PDB entry 7ADY | X-ray diffraction, 1.05 A resolution | chains D and E of the 6 polymer chains in the assembly

[Chain D]
Molecule: Nitrogenase vanadium-iron protein alpha chain
Organism: Azotobacter vinelandii
Notes: EC 1.18.6.1
Reference sequence: P16855 (VNFD_AZOVI); residue numbers follow UniProt; this construct covers 1-474
Sequence (474 residues; each row starts with the number of its first residue):
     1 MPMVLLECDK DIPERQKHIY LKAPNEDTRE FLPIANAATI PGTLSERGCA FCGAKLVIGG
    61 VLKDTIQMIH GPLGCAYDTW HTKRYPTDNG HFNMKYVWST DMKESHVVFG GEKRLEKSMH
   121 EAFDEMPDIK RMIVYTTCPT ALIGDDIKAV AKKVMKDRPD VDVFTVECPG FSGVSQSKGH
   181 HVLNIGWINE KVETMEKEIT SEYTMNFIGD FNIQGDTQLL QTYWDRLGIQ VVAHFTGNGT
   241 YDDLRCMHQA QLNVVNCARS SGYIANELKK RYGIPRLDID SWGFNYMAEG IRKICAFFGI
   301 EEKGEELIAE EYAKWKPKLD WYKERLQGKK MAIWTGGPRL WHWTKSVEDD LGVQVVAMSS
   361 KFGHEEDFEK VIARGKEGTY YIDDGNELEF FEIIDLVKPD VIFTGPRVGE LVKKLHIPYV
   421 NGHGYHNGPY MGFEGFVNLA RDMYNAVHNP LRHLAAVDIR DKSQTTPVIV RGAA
Not modelled in the structure: 1
Bound ions: fe(8)-S(7) cluster Fe: C49, C75, C138 (shared with C31(E), C56(E), C115(E), S153(E) of chain E); FeV Fe: C257, H423 (together with 3-hydroxy-3-carboxy-adipic acid, bicarbonate ion)
Residues lining bound ligands:
  - bicarbonate ion (BCT): T335, G336, G337, P338, R339, L340, H423
  - fe(8)-S(7) cluster (CLF): C49, F51, P72, G74, C75, D78, T137, C138, G170
  - FeV (D6N): V57, K83, Q176, H180, F211, I213, C257, R259, S260, W282, G336, P338, R339, K361, F362, G422, H423
  - hydrosulfuric acid (H2S): R47, G48, S175, Q176, K361, F362
  - 3-hydroxy-3-carboxy-adipic acid (HCA): C52, L56, T82, K83, Q176, K361, G405, P406, H423
Curated features (UniProtKB/Swiss-Prot):
  - binding site ([8Fe-7S] cluster): C49, C75, C138
  - binding site ([7Fe-V-9S-C-homocitryl] cluster): C257, H423
From the paper describing this entry:
  - binding site for hydrosulfuric acid: Q176

[Chain E]
Molecule: Nitrogenase vanadium-iron protein beta chain
Organism: Azotobacter vinelandii
Notes: EC 1.18.6.1
Reference sequence: P16856 (VNFK_AZOVI); residues 1-475 here = UniProt positions 1-475
Sequence (475 residues; row label = number of the first residue in the row):
     1 MSNCELTVLK PAEVKLSPRD REGIINPMYD CQPAGAQYAG IGIKDCIPLV HGGQGCTMFV
    61 RLLFAQHFKE NFDVASTSLH EESAVFGGAK RVEEGVLVLA RRYPNLRVIP IITTCSTEVI
   121 GDDIEGSIRV CNRALEAEFP DRKIYLAPVH TPSFKGSHVT GYAECVKSVF KTITDAHGKG
   181 QPSGKLNVFP GWVNPGDVVL LKRYFKEMDV EANIYMDTED FDSPMLPNKS IETHGRTTVE
   241 DIADSANALA TLSLARYEGN TTGELLQKTF AVPNALVNTP YGIKNTDDML RKIAEVTGKE
   301 IPESLVRERG IALDALADLA HMFFANKKVA IFGHPDLVLG LAQFCMEVEL EPVLLLIGDD
   361 QGNKYKKDPR IEELKNTAHF DIEIVHNADL WELEKRINAG LQLDLIMGHS KGRYVAIEAN
   421 IPMVRVGFPT FDRAGLYRKP SIGYQGAMEL GEMIANAMFA HMEYTRNKEW ILNTW
Not modelled in the structure: 1-9
Bound ions: fe(8)-S(7) cluster Fe: C31, C56, C115, S153 (shared with C49(D), C75(D), C138(D) of chain D); Mg2+ site 1: E70 (shared with 1 residue of chain B); Mg2+ site 2: D314 (shared with 1 residue of chain B)
Residues lining bound ligands: fe(8)-S(7) cluster (CLF): C31, P33, G53, Q54, G55, C56, F59, T114, C115, S153
Curated features (UniProtKB/Swiss-Prot):
  - binding site ([8Fe-7S] cluster): C31, C56, C115, S153

[Chain D / chain E interface]
Residue-residue contacts (144; chain D residue first):
  C8(D) - R102(E)  hydrogen bond (backbone-side chain)
  D9(D) - R102(E)  salt bridge
  D11(D) - R101(E)
  I12(D) - R102(E)
  A38(D) - H80(E)
  T39(D) - Q54(E)  hydrogen bond
  T39(D) - S78(E)
  T39(D) - H80(E)  hydrogen bond (backbone-side chain)
  T39(D) - R91(E)  hydrogen bond (backbone-side chain)
  I40(D) - E94(E)
  P41(D) - S76(E)
  P41(D) - T77(E)
  P41(D) - R91(E)
  P41(D) - E94(E)
  P41(D) - G95(E)
  P41(D) - V98(E)
  G42(D) - S76(E)  hydrogen bond (backbone-backbone)
  G42(D) - G95(E)
  G42(D) - V98(E)
  G42(D) - L99(E)
  T43(D) - V98(E)
  T43(D) - R102(E)  hydrogen bond (backbone-side chain)
  L44(D) - D73(E)
  L44(D) - V74(E)
  L44(D) - A75(E)  hydrophobic
  L44(D) - L99(E)  hydrophobic
  L44(D) - Y103(E)
  S45(D) - M58(E)
  E46(D) - M58(E)
  R47(D) - Q54(E)
  R47(D) - M58(E)
  G48(D) - Q54(E)
  C49(D) - G55(E)
  C52(D) - F59(E)  hydrophobic
  P72(D) - S153(E)
  L73(D) - I24(E)  hydrophobic
  L73(D) - Y29(E)
  L73(D) - D30(E)
  L73(D) - C31(E)
  L73(D) - S153(E)
  G74(D) - D30(E)
  G74(D) - C31(E)
  Y77(D) - P27(E)
  Y77(D) - M28(E)
  Y77(D) - Y29(E)
  Y77(D) - D30(E)
  Y77(D) - L63(E)  hydrophobic
  Y77(D) - K411(E)  hydrogen bond (backbone-side chain)
  Y77(D) - P429(E)
  D78(D) - D30(E)
  D78(D) - F59(E)
  T79(D) - F59(E)
  W80(D) - N26(E)
  W80(D) - P27(E)
  W80(D) - K411(E)  hydrogen bond (backbone-side chain)
  H81(D) - Q66(E)  hydrogen bond (backbone-side chain)
  H81(D) - K411(E)  hydrogen bond (side chain-backbone)
  H81(D) - R413(E)
  H81(D) - Y414(E)
  H81(D) - F431(E)
  T82(D) - L62(E)
  K95(D) - N26(E)  hydrogen bond (backbone-side chain)
  K95(D) - Y414(E)
  K95(D) - E418(E)  salt bridge
  Y96(D) - N26(E)
  Y96(D) - W391(E)  hydrophobic
  Y96(D) - E394(E)  hydrogen bond
  V97(D) - I25(E)
  V97(D) - N26(E)  hydrogen bond (backbone-side chain)
  V97(D) - P27(E)
  W98(D) - I24(E)
  W98(D) - I25(E)
  S99(D) - G23(E)
  S99(D) - I24(E)  hydrogen bond (backbone-backbone)
  D101(D) - R19(E)  salt bridge
  D101(D) - E22(E)
  D101(D) - I24(E)
  M102(D) - F154(E)
  K103(D) - F154(E)
  K103(D) - D360(E)  salt bridge
  E104(D) - F154(E)  hydrogen bond (backbone-backbone)
  E104(D) - K155(E)  salt bridge
  V107(D) - V119(E)  hydrophobic
  V107(D) - F154(E)  hydrophobic
  R114(D) - E22(E)  salt bridge
  K117(D) - E22(E)
  S118(D) - G23(E)
  E121(D) - R21(E)
  E121(D) - E22(E)  hydrogen bond (side chain-backbone)
  E121(D) - G23(E)  hydrogen bond (side chain-backbone)
  E125(D) - R21(E)
  E125(D) - W391(E)  hydrogen bond
  E125(D) - K395(E)  salt bridge
  M126(D) - W391(E)  hydrophobic
  C138(D) - S116(E)
  P139(D) - C115(E)
  L142(D) - A84(E)
  L142(D) - S116(E)
  L142(D) - V119(E)  hydrophobic
  L142(D) - I120(E)  hydrophobic
  F171(D) - L79(E)
  F171(D) - H80(E)
  F171(D) - E81(E)  hydrogen bond (backbone-backbone)
  F171(D) - A84(E)  hydrophobic
  S172(D) - E81(E)
  G173(D) - H80(E)
  G173(D) - E81(E)  hydrogen bond (backbone-side chain)
  V174(D) - Q54(E)
  V174(D) - H80(E)
  S175(D) - Q54(E)
  K178(D) - E81(E)  salt bridge
  N386(D) - R102(E)  hydrogen bond
  E387(D) - R61(E)  salt bridge
  E387(D) - N71(E)
  E387(D) - D73(E)
  L388(D) - R102(E)
  L388(D) - Y103(E)
  F391(D) - I231(E)  hydrophobic
  R407(D) - M58(E)
  R407(D) - R61(E)
  R407(D) - A65(E)
  R407(D) - N71(E)  hydrogen bond
  E410(D) - A65(E)
  E410(D) - K69(E)
  E410(D) - E70(E)  hydrogen bond (side chain-backbone)
  L411(D) - N71(E)
  K413(D) - M225(E)
  K414(D) - E70(E)  salt bridge
  K414(D) - S223(E)  hydrogen bond
  K414(D) - P224(E)
  K414(D) - K229(E)
  K414(D) - I231(E)
  K414(D) - T233(E)
  L415(D) - K229(E)
  H416(D) - M225(E)
  H416(D) - L226(E)  hydrogen bond (side chain-backbone)
  H416(D) - P227(E)
  H416(D) - K229(E)
  A455(D) - M225(E)  hydrophobic
  A455(D) - L226(E)
  A455(D) - P227(E)
  A456(D) - P227(E)
  V457(D) - P227(E)
  D458(D) - P227(E)
Other interface residues (no listed pair), chain D (74 interface residues in all): E14, L56, A76, M94, T100, I143, E389, P406
Other interface residues (no listed pair), chain E (74 interface residues in all): L49, V60, G156, S230, N387, L390, S410

[In short]
The chain D/chain E interface involves 74 residues from each chain; the contacts include 25 hydrogen bonds and
10 salt bridges. Polar contacts include D9(D)-R102(E), K95(D)-E418(E) and D101(D)-R19(E). Fe(8)-S(7) cluster
is bound between chain D and chain E. The paper reports a binding site for hydrosulfuric acid at Q176(D).
Here chain D is Nitrogenase vanadium-iron protein alpha chain and chain E is Nitrogenase vanadium-iron protein
beta chain, both from Azotobacter vinelandii. Entry 7ADY (CO-removed state of the active site of vanadium
nitrogenase VFe protein) was determined by X-ray diffraction (same publication as 7ADR).
